1U8I - chains B and C of the 3 polymer chains in the assembly; structure by X-ray diffraction, 2.00 A resolution.

# Chain B
Protein: Antibody 2F5 (heavy chain)
Source organism: Homo sapiens
Notes: antibody fragment or engineered binder
Chain sequence (235 residues; row label = number of the first residue in the row; a row labelled like 35A-35B holds insertion residues (35A, then the next letters in order)):
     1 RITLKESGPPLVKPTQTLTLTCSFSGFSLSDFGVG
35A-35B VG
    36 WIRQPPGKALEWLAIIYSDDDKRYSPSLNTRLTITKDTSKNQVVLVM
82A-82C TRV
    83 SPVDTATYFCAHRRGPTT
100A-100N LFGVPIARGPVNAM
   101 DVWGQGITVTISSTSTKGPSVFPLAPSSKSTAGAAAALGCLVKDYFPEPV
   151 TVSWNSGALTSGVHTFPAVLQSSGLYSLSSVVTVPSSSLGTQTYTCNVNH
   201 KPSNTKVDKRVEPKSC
Not modelled in the structure: 127-132, 190-191
Disulfides: Cys-22/Cys-92, Cys-140/Cys-196

# Chain C
Protein: GP41 peptide
Chain sequence (7 residues; each row starts with the number of its first residue):
     1 ELDKWAN

# Chain B / chain C interface
Residue-residue contacts - 13 pairs, chain B then chain C:
  Gly-33(B) / Trp-5(C)
  Tyr-52(B) / Asp-3(C)
  Tyr-52(B) / Lys-4(C)
  Asp-54(B) / Lys-4(C)  salt bridge
  Asp-56(B) / Lys-4(C)  salt bridge
  Arg-58(B) / Glu-1(C)  salt bridge
  Arg-95(B) / Asp-3(C)  salt bridge
  Arg-95(B) / Trp-5(C)
  Pro-98(B) / Trp-5(C)  hydrophobic
  Arg-100H(B) / Trp-5(C)  hydrogen bond (side chain-backbone)
  Arg-100H(B) / Ala-6(C)
  Arg-100H(B) / Asn-7(C)
  Val-100K(B) / Trp-5(C)

# In short
9 residues of chain B and 6 residues of chain C are in contact; the contacts include 1 hydrogen bond and 4
salt bridges. Among the polar pairs are Asp-54(B)/Lys-4(C), Asp-56(B)/Lys-4(C) and Arg-58(B)/Glu-1(C).
Chain B is Antibody 2F5 (heavy chain) (Homo sapiens) and chain C is GP41 peptide; the structure, Crystal
structure of the HIV-1 Cross Neutralizing Monoclonal Antibody 2F5 in complex with gp41 Peptide ELDKWAN, was
determined by X-ray diffraction together with 1U8H, 1U8J, 1U8L, 1U8M, 1U8N, 1U8O and 14 further entries from
the same study.
